8DV4 - chains A and B; structure by X-ray diffraction, 2.40 A resolution.

Chain A:
Protein: T-cell surface glycoprotein CD1b
Source organism: Homo sapiens
Reference sequence: P29016 (CD1B_HUMAN); residues 2-278 here correspond to UniProt positions 20-296 (UniProt number = residue number + 18)
Amino-acid sequence (300 residues; each row starts with the number of its first residue):
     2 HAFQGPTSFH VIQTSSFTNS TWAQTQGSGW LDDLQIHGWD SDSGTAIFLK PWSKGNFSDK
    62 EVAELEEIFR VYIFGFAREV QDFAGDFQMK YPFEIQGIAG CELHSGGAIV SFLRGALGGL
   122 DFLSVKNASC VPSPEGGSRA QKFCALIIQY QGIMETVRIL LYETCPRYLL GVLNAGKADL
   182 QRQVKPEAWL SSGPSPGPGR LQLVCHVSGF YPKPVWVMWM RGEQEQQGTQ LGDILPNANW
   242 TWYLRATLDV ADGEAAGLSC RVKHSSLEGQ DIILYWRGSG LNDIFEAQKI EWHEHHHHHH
Not modelled in the structure: 2-5, 279-301
Sequence notes: expression tag (279-301)
UniProt features mapped onto this chain:
  - glycosylation (N-linked (GlcNAc...) asparagine): N20, N57, N128, N240
Disulfides: C102-C166, C131-C145, C206-C261
Covalently attached groups: N-acetylglucosamine (NAG) linked to N20, N57, N128
Metal / ion sites: Na+ near E68 (its only coordinating residue here)
Small-molecule neighbours: tetracosyl octadecanoate (CUY): V12, I13, Q14, G28, S29, G30, H38, G39, W40, A47, F49, V63, L66, F70, Y73, I74, F77, E80, V81, F84, F88, M90, I96, Q97, G98, I99, A100, L114, R115, G116, A117, F123, L124, F144, L147, I148, Y151, Y169

Chain B:
Protein: Beta-2-microglobulin
Source organism: Homo sapiens
Reference sequence: P61769 (B2MG_HUMAN); residues 3-101 here correspond to UniProt positions 21-119 (UniProt number = residue number + 18)
Amino-acid sequence (99 residues; each row starts with the number of its first residue):
     3 IQRTPKIQVY SRHPAENGKS NFLNCYVSGF HPSDIEVDLL KNGERIEKVE HSDLSFSKDW
    63 SFYLLYYTEF TPTEKDEYAC RVNHVTLSQP KIVKWDRDM
Not modelled in the structure: 101
UniProt features mapped onto this chain:
  - modified residue: Q4 (Pyrrolidone carboxylic acid)
  - glycosylation: I3 (N-linked (Glc) (glycation) isoleucine), K21 (N-linked (Glc) (glycation) lysine), K43 (N-linked (Glc) (glycation) lysine), K50 (N-linked (Glc) (glycation) lysine), K60 (N-linked (Glc) (glycation) lysine), K93 (N-linked (Glc) (glycation) lysine), K96 (N-linked (Glc) (glycation) lysine)
Disulfides: C27-C82
Metal / ion sites: Na+ near N26 (its only coordinating residue here)

Chain A / chain B interface:
Pairs across the interface (56):
  I13(A) - L56(B)
  I13(A) - S57(B)
  I13(A) - F58(B)  hydrophobic
  Q14(A) - F58(B)
  T15(A) - L56(B)
  T15(A) - F58(B)
  T15(A) - F64(B)
  Q27(A) - L56(B)
  S29(A) - L56(B)
  W31(A) - S57(B)
  Q36(A) - D55(B)  hydrogen bond
  E95(A) - H33(B)  salt bridge
  E95(A) - P34(B)
  Q97(A) - H33(B)  hydrogen bond
  Q97(A) - F58(B)
  Q97(A) - W62(B)  hydrogen bond (side chain-backbone)
  Q97(A) - F64(B)
  G98(A) - F58(B)
  I99(A) - W62(B)  hydrophobic
  R115(A) - K60(B)
  R115(A) - W62(B)
  G116(A) - W62(B)
  A117(A) - W62(B)  hydrophobic
  G119(A) - H33(B)
  G120(A) - R5(B)  hydrogen bond (backbone-side chain)
  G120(A) - H33(B)
  G120(A) - D61(B)
  G120(A) - W62(B)
  D122(A) - W62(B)  hydrogen bond
  E188(A) - R14(B)  salt bridge
  E188(A) - H15(B)  salt bridge
  E188(A) - P16(B)
  W190(A) - S13(B)
  W190(A) - R14(B)
  W190(A) - P16(B)  hydrophobic
  S192(A) - D100(B)
  S193(A) - D100(B)  hydrogen bond (backbone-side chain)
  S209(A) - R14(B)  hydrogen bond (side chain-backbone)
  G210(A) - R14(B)
  D234(A) - K8(B)  salt bridge
  D234(A) - Q10(B)
  L236(A) - Q10(B)
  L236(A) - Y12(B)
  L236(A) - Y28(B)  hydrophobic
  P237(A) - Y12(B)  hydrogen bond (backbone-side chain)
  P237(A) - Y28(B)
  P237(A) - L67(B)
  N238(A) - Y12(B)
  N238(A) - R14(B)
  N238(A) - N26(B)
  A239(A) - Y69(B)  hydrophobic
  T242(A) - R14(B)
  Y244(A) - Y12(B)
  Y244(A) - S13(B)
  R246(A) - V11(B)  hydrogen bond (side chain-backbone)
  R246(A) - Y12(B)
Interface residues without a listed pair, chain A (35 interface residues in all): G39, L121, P195, N240
Interface residues without a listed pair, chain B (27 interface residues in all): S35, Y65, D98

In short:
35 residues of chain A and 27 residues of chain B are in contact; the contacts include 9 hydrogen bonds and 4
salt bridges. Polar contacts include E95(A)-H33(B), E188(A)-R14(B) and E188(A)-H15(B). Chain A binds
tetracosyl octadecanoate. Covalently linked N-acetylglucosamine: at N20(A), N57(A) and N128(A).
Chain A is T-cell surface glycoprotein CD1b and chain B is Beta-2-microglobulin, both from Homo sapiens; the
structure, Crystal structure of the BC8B TCR-CD1b-PI complex, was determined by X-ray diffraction together
with 8DV3 from the same study.
